PDB entry 1M1A | X-ray diffraction, 2.65 A resolution | chains J and G of the 10 polymer chains in the assembly

Chain J:
Molecule: Palindromic 146 Base Pair DNA Fragment
Sequence (146 nucleotides; each row starts with the number of its first residue):
   147 ATCAATATCCACCTGCAGATTCTACCAAAAGTGTATTTGGAAACTGCTCC
   197 ATCAAAAGGCATGTTCAGCGGAATTCCGCTGAACATGCCTTTTGATGGAG
   247 CAGTTTCCAAATACACTTTTGGTAGAATCTGCAGGTGGATATTGAT
Residues lining bound ligands: gamma-amino-butanoic acid / beta-alanine / 3-amino-(dimethylpropylamine) / IMT / 4-amino-(1-methylpyrrole)-2-carboxylic acid: DT282, DG283, DG284, DA285, DT286, DA287, DT288

Chain G:
Protein: Histone H2A type 1
Organism: Xenopus laevis
UniProtKB: P06897 (H2A1_XENLA); residues 1001-1129 here correspond to UniProt positions 2-130 (UniProt number = residue number - 999)
Sequence (129 residues; each row starts with the number of its first residue):
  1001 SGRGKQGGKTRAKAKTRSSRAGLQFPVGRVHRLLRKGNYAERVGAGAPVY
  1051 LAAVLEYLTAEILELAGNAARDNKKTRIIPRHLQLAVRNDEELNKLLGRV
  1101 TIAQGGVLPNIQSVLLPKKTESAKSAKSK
Disordered / not traced: 1001-1013, 1120-1129
Construct notes: conflict Arg1099 (Gly100 in P06897)
Swiss-Prot annotation at these positions:
  - modified residue: Ser1001 (N-acetylserine), Lys1005 (N6-(2-hydroxyisobutyryl)lysine), Lys1009 (N6-(2-hydroxyisobutyryl)lysine), Lys1036 (N6-(2-hydroxyisobutyryl)lysine), Lys1074 (N6-(2-hydroxyisobutyryl)lysine), Lys1075 (N6-(2-hydroxyisobutyryl)lysine), Lys1095 (N6-(2-hydroxyisobutyryl)lysine), Gln1104 (N5-methylglutamine), Lys1118 (N6-(2-hydroxyisobutyryl)lysine)
  - cross-link (Glycyl lysine isopeptide (Lys-Gly)): Lys1013 (interchain with G-Cter in ubiquitin), Lys1015 (interchain with G-Cter in ubiquitin), Lys1119 (interchain with G-Cter in ubiquitin)

Chain J / chain G interface:
Residue-residue contacts (13; chain J residue first):
  DA165(J) - Arg1077(G)  sugar contact
  DA175(J) - Arg1029(G)  phosphate contact
  DA175(J) - Arg1032(G)  salt bridge to the phosphate
  DA176(J) - Ala1014(G)  phosphate contact
  DA176(J) - Lys1015(G)  hydrogen bond to the phosphate
  DA176(J) - Thr1016(G)  phosphate contact
  DA176(J) - Arg1017(G)  salt bridge to the phosphate
  DA176(J) - Gly1028(G)  phosphate contact
  DG177(J) - Ala1014(G)  hydrogen bond to the phosphate
  DG177(J) - Lys1015(G)  hydrogen bond to the phosphate
  DG177(J) - Arg1020(G)  salt bridge to the phosphate
  DT183(J) - Arg1042(G)  base contact
  DT184(J) - Arg1042(G)  hydrogen bond to the sugar
Other interface residues (no listed pair), chain J (8 interface residues in all): DA174, DT182

Overview:
8 residues of chain J and 10 residues of chain G are in contact, with 4 hydrogen bonds and 3 salt bridges.
Polar pairs include DT184(J)-Arg1042(G), DA176(J)-Lys1015(G) and DG177(J)-Ala1014(G). Bound to chain J:
gamma-amino-butanoic acid / beta-alanine / 3-amino-(dimethylpropylamine) / IMT /
4-amino-(1-methylpyrrole)-2-carboxylic acid.
Chain J is Palindromic 146 Base Pair DNA Fragment and chain G is Histone H2A type 1 (Xenopus laevis); the
structure, Ligand binding alters the structure and dynamics of nucleosomal DNA, was determined by X-ray
diffraction, deposited together with 1M18 and 1M19.
